PDB entry 3PDO | X-ray diffraction, 1.95 A resolution | chains B and C of the 3 polymer chains in the assembly

# Chain B
Protein: HLA class II histocompatibility antigen, DRB1-1 beta chain
Source organism: Homo sapiens
Notes: fragment: extracellular domain
UniProt: P04229 (2B11_HUMAN); residues 1-198 here correspond to UniProt positions 30-227 (UniProt number = residue number + 29)
Sequence (199 residues; each row starts with the number of its first residue; numbering starts at 0):
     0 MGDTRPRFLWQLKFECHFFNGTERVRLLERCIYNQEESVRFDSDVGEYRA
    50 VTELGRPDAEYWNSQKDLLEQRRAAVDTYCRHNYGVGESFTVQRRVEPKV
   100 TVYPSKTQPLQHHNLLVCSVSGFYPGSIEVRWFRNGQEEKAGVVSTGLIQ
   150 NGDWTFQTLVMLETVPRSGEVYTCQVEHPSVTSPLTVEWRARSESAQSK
Disordered / not traced: 191-198
Construct notes: expression tag (0)
Cystine bridges: C15-C79, C117-C173

# Chain C
Protein: HLA class II histocompatibility antigen gamma chain
UniProt: P04233 (HG2A_HUMAN); numbering as in UniProt (aligned over 102-120)
Sequence (19 residues; each row starts with the number of its first residue):
   102 KPVSKMRMATPLLMQALPM
Disordered / not traced: 102, 120

# Interface between chain B and chain C
Contacting residue pairs (23):
  W9(B) with M115(C), hydrophobic
  F13(B) with A110(C), hydrophobic
  Y47(B) with L113(C)
  D57(B) with M115(C)
  Y60(B) with L114(C); Q116(C)
  W61(B) with L113(C); L114(C), hydrogen bond (side chain-backbone); M115(C), hydrophobic
  L67(B) with L113(C), hydrophobic
  R71(B) with T111(C), hydrogen bond (side chain-backbone); P112(C); L113(C)
  T77(B) with R108(C), hydrogen bond (backbone-side chain)
  Y78(B) with R108(C); M109(C); A110(C)
  H81(B) with K106(C), hydrogen bond (side chain-backbone); R108(C)
  N82(B) with M107(C); R108(C), hydrogen bond (side chain-backbone)
  V85(B) with S105(C); K106(C)
Other interface residues (no listed pair), chain B (14 interface residues in all): L11

# In short
Chain B and chain C form an interface of 14 and 12 residues respectively, with 5 hydrogen bonds. Polar pairs
include W61(B)-L114(C), R71(B)-T111(C) and T77(B)-R108(C).
Chain B is HLA class II histocompatibility antigen, DRB1-1 beta chain (Homo sapiens) and chain C is HLA class
II histocompatibility antigen gamma chain; the structure, Crystal Structure of HLA-DR1 with CLIP102-120, was
determined by X-ray diffraction (same publication as 3PGC and 3PGD).
